PDB entry 7PEW | electron microscopy, 4.60 A resolution (low resolution: residue-level contacts below are approximate; hydrogen-bond / salt-bridge calls are withheld) | chains F and I of the 10 polymer chains in the assembly

Chain F:
Name: Histone H4
Source organism: Homo sapiens
UniProtKB: P62805 (H4_HUMAN); residues 0-102 here correspond to UniProt positions 1-103 (UniProt number = residue number + 1)
Amino-acid sequence (103 residues; each row starts with the number of its first residue; numbering starts at 0):
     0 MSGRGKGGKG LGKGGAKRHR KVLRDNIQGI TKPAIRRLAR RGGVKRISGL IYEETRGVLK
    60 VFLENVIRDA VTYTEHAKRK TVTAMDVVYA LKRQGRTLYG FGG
Unresolved in the structure: 0-19
Swiss-Prot annotation at these positions:
  - DNA-binding region: Lys16 to Lys20
  - modified residue: Ser1 (N-acetylserine), Arg3 (Asymmetric dimethylarginine), Lys5 (N6-(2-hydroxyisobutyryl)lysine), Lys8 (N6-(2-hydroxyisobutyryl)lysine), Lys12 (N6-(2-hydroxyisobutyryl)lysine), Lys16 (N6-(2-hydroxyisobutyryl)lysine), Lys20 (N6,N6,N6-trimethyllysine), Lys31 (N6-(2-hydroxyisobutyryl)lysine), Lys44 (N6-(2-hydroxyisobutyryl)lysine), Ser47 (Phosphoserine), Tyr51 (Phosphotyrosine), Lys59 (N6-(2-hydroxyisobutyryl)lysine), Lys77 (N6-(2-hydroxyisobutyryl)lysine), Lys79 (N6-(2-hydroxyisobutyryl)lysine), Thr80 (Phosphothreonine), Tyr88 (Phosphotyrosine), Lys91 (N6-(2-hydroxyisobutyryl)lysine)
  - cross-link (Glycyl lysine isopeptide (Lys-Gly)): Lys12 (interchain with G-Cter in SUMO2), Lys20 (interchain with G-Cter in SUMO2), Lys31 (interchain with G-Cter in SUMO2), Lys59 (interchain with G-Cter in SUMO2), Lys79 (interchain with G-Cter in SUMO2), Lys91 (interchain with G-Cter in SUMO2)

Chain I:
Molecule: 176-nt DNA strand
Source organism: synthetic construct
Sequence (176 nucleotides; numbered 3 to 178; the number before each row is that of its first residue):
     3 TCCGGATCCC CTGGAGAATC CCGGTGCCGA GGCCGCTCAA TTGGTCGTAG ACAGCTCTAG
    63 CACCGCTTAA ACGCACGTAC GCGCTGTCCC CCGCGTTTTA ACCGCCAAGG GGATTACTCC
   123 CTAGTCTCCA GGCACGTGTC ACATATATAC ATCCTGTTCC AGTGCCGGAC CCGAGC

Chain F / chain I interface:
Residue-residue contacts - 13 pairs, chain F then chain I:
  Arg35(F) - DC94(I)
  Lys44(F) - DC94(I)
  Arg45(F) - DC93(I)
  Arg45(F) - DC94(I)
  Ile46(F) - DC93(I)
  Ile46(F) - DC94(I)
  Ser47(F) - DC93(I)
  Gly48(F) - DC93(I)
  Arg78(F) - DG114(I)
  Arg78(F) - DA115(I)
  Lys79(F) - DG113(I)
  Lys79(F) - DG114(I)
  Thr80(F) - DG114(I)
Interface residues without a listed pair, chain F (12 interface residues in all): Arg39, Tyr51, Lys77
Interface residues without a listed pair, chain I (7 interface residues in all): DC92, DG95

Overview:
12 residues of chain F and 7 residues of chain I are in contact. UniProt lists a DNA-binding region on chain
F.
Chain F is Histone H4 (Homo sapiens) and chain I is a 176-nt DNA strand (synthetic construct); the structure,
Nucleosome 1 of the 4x177 nucleosome array containing H1, was determined by electron microscopy (same
publication as 7PET, 7PEU, 7PEV, 7PEX, 7PEY, 7PEZ and 16 further entries).
